7O0Y - chains C and D of the 5 polymer chains in the assembly; structure by electron microscopy, 3.30 A resolution.

== Chain C ==
Protein: Probable ABC transporter ATP-binding protein NosF
Organism: Pseudomonas stutzeri ATCC 14405
UniProtKB: P19844 (NOSF_PSEST); numbering as in UniProt (aligned over 1-308)
Sequence (308 residues; numbered 1 to 308; the number before each row is that of its first residue):
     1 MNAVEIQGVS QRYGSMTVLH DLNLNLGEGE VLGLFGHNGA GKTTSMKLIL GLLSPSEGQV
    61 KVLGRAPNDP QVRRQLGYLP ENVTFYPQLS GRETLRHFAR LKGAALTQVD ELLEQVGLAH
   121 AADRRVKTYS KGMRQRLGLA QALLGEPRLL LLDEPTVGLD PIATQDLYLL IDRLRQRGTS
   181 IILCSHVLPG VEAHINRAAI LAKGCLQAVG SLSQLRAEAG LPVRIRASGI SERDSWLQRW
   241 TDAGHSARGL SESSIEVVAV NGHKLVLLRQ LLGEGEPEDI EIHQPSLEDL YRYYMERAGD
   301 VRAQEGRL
Disordered / not traced: 1, 300-308

== Chain D ==
Protein: Probable ABC transporter permease protein NosY
Organism: Pseudomonas stutzeri ATCC 14405
UniProtKB: P19845 (NOSY_PSEST); residues 1-276 here = UniProt positions 1-276
Sequence (276 residues; numbered 1 to 276; the number before each row is that of its first residue):
     1 MNQVWNIARK ELSDGLRNRW LLAISLLFAV LAVGIAWLGA AASGQLGFTS IPATIASLAS
    61 LATFLMPLIA LLLAYDAIVG EDEGGTLMLL LTYPLGRGQI LLGKFVGHGL ILALAVLIGF
   121 GCAALAIALL VEGVELGMLF WAFGRFMISS TLLGWVFLAF AYVLSGKVNE KSSAAGLALG
   181 VWFLFVLVFD LVLLALLVLS EGKFNPELLP WLLLLNPTDI YRLINLSGFE GSGSAMGVLS
   241 LGADLPVPAA VLWLCLLAWI GVSLLLAYAI FRRRLT
Disordered / not traced: 1, 44-49, 275-276

== Chain C / chain D interface ==
Contacting residue pairs (47):
  Lys47(C) with Met88(D)
  Leu50(C) with Thr92(D)
  Leu52(C) with Met88(D); Thr92(D)
  Arg73(C) with Leu91(D), hydrogen bond (side chain-backbone); Thr92(D); Tyr93(D); Pro94(D)
  Arg74(C) with Pro94(D)
  Tyr78(C) with Met88(D); Leu89(D); Thr92(D)
  Pro80(C) with Leu89(D), hydrophobic
  Asn82(C) with Gly84(D); Gly85(D)
  Val83(C) with Gly84(D); Gly85(D)
  Thr84(C) with Gly84(D), hydrogen bond (backbone-backbone)
  Phe85(C) with Thr86(D); Leu89(D), hydrophobic
  Tyr86(C) with Lys10(D); Glu81(D), hydrogen bond; Thr86(D), hydrogen bond; Leu90(D)
  Gln88(C) with Asp14(D); Arg17(D)
  Leu89(C) with Lys10(D); Ser13(D)
  Glu93(C) with Arg17(D), salt bridge
  His97(C) with Asn6(D), hydrogen bond (side chain-backbone); Ile7(D); Lys10(D)
  Phe98(C) with Tyr93(D)
  Arg100(C) with Gln3(D); Asn6(D), hydrogen bond (backbone-side chain); Arg9(D)
  Leu101(C) with Gln3(D), hydrogen bond (backbone-side chain); Asn6(D); Leu90(D), hydrophobic; Tyr93(D), hydrophobic; Pro94(D); Leu95(D), hydrophobic
  Lys102(C) with Tyr93(D); Pro94(D)
  Arg125(C) with Arg17(D)
  Gln141(C) with Leu89(D); Tyr93(D), hydrogen bond
Also at the interface, not in a pair above, chain C (25 interface residues in all): Pro70, Ser90, Leu144
Also at the interface, not in a pair above, chain D (21 interface residues in all): Arg97

== In short ==
Chain C and chain D form an interface of 25 and 21 residues respectively; the contacts include 8 hydrogen
bonds and 1 salt bridge. Polar pairs include Glu93(C)-Arg17(D), Arg73(C)-Leu91(D) and Tyr86(C)-Glu81(D).
Here chain C is Probable ABC transporter ATP-binding protein NosF and chain D is Probable ABC transporter
permease protein NosY, both from Pseudomonas stutzeri ATCC 14405. Entry 7O0Y (ABC transporter NosDFY,
nucleotide-free in GDN) was determined by electron microscopy, deposited together with 7O0Z, 7O10, 7O11, 7O12,
7O13, 7O14 and 10 further entries.
